8KD7 - chains S and Y of the 16 polymer chains in the assembly; structure by electron microscopy, 3.09 A resolution.

== Chain S ==
Protein: Histone H3
From: Xenopus laevis
Reference sequence: A0A310TTQ1 (A0A310TTQ1_XENLA); residues 1-135 here correspond to UniProt positions 2-136 (UniProt number = residue number + 1)
Sequence (135 residues; numbered 1 to 135; the number before each row is that of its first residue):
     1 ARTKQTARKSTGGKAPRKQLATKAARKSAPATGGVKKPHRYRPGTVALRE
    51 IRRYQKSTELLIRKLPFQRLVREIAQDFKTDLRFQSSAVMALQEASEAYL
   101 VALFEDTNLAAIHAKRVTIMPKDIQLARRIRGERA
Not modelled in the structure: 1-35, 134-135
Differences from the reference sequence: engineered mutation Ala110 (Cys111 in A0A310TTQ1)
Modified residues: Lys36 (N-trimethyllysine; M3L)

== Chain Y ==
Molecule: 167bp DNA
Sequence (167 nucleotides; each row starts with the number of its first residue; numbers below 1 keep their minus sign (DC-73 is residue -73)):
   -73 CTGGAGAATCCCGGTGCCGAGGCCGCTCAATTGGTCGTAGACAGCTCTAG
   -23 CACCGCTTAAACGCACGTACGCGCTGTCCCCCGCGTTTTAACCGCCAAGG
    27 GGATTACTCCCTAGTCTCCAGGCACGTGTCAGATATATACATCCTGTTCT
    77 AGAGCGGCCGCCACCGC
Not modelled in the structure: -73, 80-93

== How chain S and chain Y interact ==
Pairs across the interface (25; chain S residue first):
  Pro38(S) - DG-68(Y)  sugar contact
  Arg40(S) - DC8(Y)  hydrogen bond to the base
  Arg40(S) - DG9(Y)  hydrogen bond to the sugar
  Arg40(S) - DC10(Y)  phosphate contact
  Tyr41(S) - DG-68(Y)  hydrogen bond to the base
  Tyr41(S) - DA-67(Y)  hydrogen bond to the sugar
  Tyr41(S) - DG9(Y)  sugar contact
  Tyr41(S) - DC10(Y)  phosphate contact
  Arg42(S) - DG9(Y)  phosphate contact
  Pro43(S) - DC8(Y)  phosphate contact
  Pro43(S) - DG9(Y)  phosphate contact
  Gly44(S) - DC8(Y)  phosphate contact
  Gly44(S) - DG9(Y)  hydrogen bond to the phosphate
  Thr45(S) - DG9(Y)  phosphate contact
  Val46(S) - DG9(Y)  hydrogen bond to the phosphate
  Ala47(S) - DG9(Y)  phosphate contact
  Arg49(S) - DA-66(Y)  salt bridge to the phosphate
  Arg53(S) - DT-65(Y)  salt bridge to the phosphate
  Arg63(S) - DA17(Y)  sugar contact
  Lys64(S) - DC18(Y)  phosphate contact
  Leu65(S) - DA17(Y)  phosphate contact
  Leu65(S) - DC18(Y)  hydrogen bond to the phosphate
  Pro66(S) - DA17(Y)  phosphate contact
  Arg69(S) - DA17(Y)  salt bridge to the phosphate
  Arg83(S) - DG27(Y)  sugar contact
Also at the interface, not in a pair above, chain S (20 interface residues in all): His39, Lys56, Asp81
Also at the interface, not in a pair above, chain Y (14 interface residues in all): DA-69, DC-64, DA16, DG26

== In short ==
The interface between chain S and chain Y involves 20 residues on one side and 14 on the other, with 7
hydrogen bonds and 3 salt bridges. Among the polar pairs are Arg40(S)-DC8(Y), Tyr41(S)-DG-68(Y) and
Arg40(S)-DG9(Y).
Chain S is Histone H3 (Xenopus laevis) and chain Y is 167bp DNA; the structure, Rpd3S in complex with
nucleosome with H3K36MLA modification and 167bp DNA, was determined by electron microscopy, deposited together
with 8KC7, 8KD2, 8KD3, 8KD4, 8KD5 and 8KD6.
